PDB entry 7ZGP | electron microscopy, 2.70 A resolution | chains A and F of the 5 polymer chains in the assembly

== Chain A ==
Molecule: Protein CFT1
Source organism: Saccharomyces cerevisiae
UniProtKB: Q06632 (CFT1_YEAST); residue numbers follow UniProt; this construct covers 1-1357
Sequence (1357 residues; each row starts with the number of its first residue):
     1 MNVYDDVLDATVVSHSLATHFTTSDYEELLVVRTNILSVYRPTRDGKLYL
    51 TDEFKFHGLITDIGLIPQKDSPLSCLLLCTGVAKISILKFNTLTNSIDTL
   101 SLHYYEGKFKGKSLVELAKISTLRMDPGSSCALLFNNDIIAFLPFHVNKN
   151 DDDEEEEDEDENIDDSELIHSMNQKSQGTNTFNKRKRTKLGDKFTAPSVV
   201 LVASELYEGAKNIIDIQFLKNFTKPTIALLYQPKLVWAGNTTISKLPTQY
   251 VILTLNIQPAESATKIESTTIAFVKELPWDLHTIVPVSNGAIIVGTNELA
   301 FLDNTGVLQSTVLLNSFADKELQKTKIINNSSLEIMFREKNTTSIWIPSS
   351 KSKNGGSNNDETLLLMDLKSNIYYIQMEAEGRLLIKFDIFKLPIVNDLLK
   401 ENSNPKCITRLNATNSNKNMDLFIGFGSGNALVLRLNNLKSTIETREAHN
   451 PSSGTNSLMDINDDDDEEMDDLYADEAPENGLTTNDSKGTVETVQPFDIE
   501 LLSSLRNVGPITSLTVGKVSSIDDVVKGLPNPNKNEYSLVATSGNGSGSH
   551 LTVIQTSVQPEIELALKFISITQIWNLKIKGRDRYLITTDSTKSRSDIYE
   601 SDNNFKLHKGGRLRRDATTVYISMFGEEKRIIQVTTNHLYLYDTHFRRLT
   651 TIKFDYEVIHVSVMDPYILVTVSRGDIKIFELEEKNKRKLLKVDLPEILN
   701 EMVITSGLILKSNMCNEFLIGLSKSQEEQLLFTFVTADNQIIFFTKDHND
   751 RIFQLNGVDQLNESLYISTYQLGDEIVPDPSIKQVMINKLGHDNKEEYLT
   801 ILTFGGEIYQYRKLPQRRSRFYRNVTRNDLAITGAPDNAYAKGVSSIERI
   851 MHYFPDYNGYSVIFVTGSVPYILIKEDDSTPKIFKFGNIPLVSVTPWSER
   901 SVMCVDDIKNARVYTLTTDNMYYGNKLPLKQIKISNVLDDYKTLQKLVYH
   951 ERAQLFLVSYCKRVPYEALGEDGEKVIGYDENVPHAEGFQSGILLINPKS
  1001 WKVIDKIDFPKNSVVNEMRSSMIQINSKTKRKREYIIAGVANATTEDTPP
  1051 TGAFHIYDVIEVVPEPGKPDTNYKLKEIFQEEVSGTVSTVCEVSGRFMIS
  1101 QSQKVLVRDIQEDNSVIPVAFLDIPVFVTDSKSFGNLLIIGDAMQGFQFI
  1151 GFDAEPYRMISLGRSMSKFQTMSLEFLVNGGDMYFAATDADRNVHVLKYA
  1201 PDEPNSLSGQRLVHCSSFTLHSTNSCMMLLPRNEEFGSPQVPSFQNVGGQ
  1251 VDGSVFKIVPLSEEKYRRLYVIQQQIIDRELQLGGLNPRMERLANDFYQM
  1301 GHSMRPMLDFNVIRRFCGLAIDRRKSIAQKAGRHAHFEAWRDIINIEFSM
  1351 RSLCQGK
Disordered / not traced: 148-192, 352-356, 442-495, 773-776, 1238-1240, 1295-1304

== Chain F ==
Molecule: MPE1 isoform 1
Source organism: Saccharomyces cerevisiae
UniProtKB: A0A6A5PV64 (A0A6A5PV64_YEASX); numbering as in UniProt (aligned over 1-441)
Sequence (441 residues; numbered 1 to 441; the number before each row is that of its first residue):
     1 MSSTIFYRFKSQRNTSRILFDGTGLTVFDLKREIIQENKLGDGTDFQLKI
    51 YNPDTEEEYDDDAFVIPRSTSVIVKRSPAIKSFSVHSRLKGNVGAAALGN
   101 ATRYVTGRPRVLQKRQHTATTTANVSGTTEEERIASMFATQENQWEQTQE
   151 EMSAATPVFFKSQTNKNSAQENEGPPPPGYMCYRCGGRDHWIKNCPTNSD
   201 PNFEGKRIRRTTGIPKKFLKSIEIDPETMTPEEMAQRKIMITDEGKFVVQ
   251 VEDKQSWEDYQRKRENRQIDGDETIWRKGHFKDLPDDLKCPLTGGLLRQP
   301 VKTSKCCNIDFSKEALENALVESDFVCPNCETRDILLDSLVPDQDKEKEV
   351 ETFLKKQEELHGSSKDGNQPETKKMKLMDPTGTAGLNNNTSLPTSVNNGG
   401 TPVPPVPLPFGIPPFPMFPMPFMPPTATITNPHQADASPKK
Disordered / not traced: 1-206, 224-239, 269-441
From the paper describing this entry:
  - binding site for pre-cleaved CYC1: Pro215
  - mutagenesis - P215G, W257A/Y260A: unchanged binding to recombinant CPF

== How chain A and chain F interact ==
Residue-residue contacts (9; chain A residue first):
  Pro1201(A) with Arg267(F)
  Asp1202(A) with Arg267(F)
  Pro1204(A) with Asn266(F)
  Leu1207(A) with Tyr260(F), hydrophobic; Lys263(F); Arg264(F)
  Ser1208(A) with Lys263(F), hydrogen bond (side chain-backbone); Gln268(F)
  Gln1210(A) with Lys263(F)
Interface residues without a listed pair, chain A (7 interface residues in all): Glu1203
Interface residues without a listed pair, chain F (7 interface residues in all): Glu265

== Summary ==
Chain A and chain F each contribute 7 residues to their interface; the contacts include 1 hydrogen bond. Its
one hydrogen-bonded contact is Ser1208(A)-Lys263(F). The paper reports a binding site for pre-cleaved CYC1 at
Pro215(F); P215G and W257A/Y260A of chain F leave binding to recombinant CPF unchanged.
Here chain A is Protein CFT1 and chain F is MPE1 isoform 1, both from Saccharomyces cerevisiae. Entry 7ZGP
(Polymerase module of CPF in complex with Mpe1 and a pre-cleaved CYC1 RNA) was determined by electron
microscopy together with 7ZGQ and 7ZGR from the same study.
